PDB entry 8SAN | electron microscopy, 4.60 A resolution (low resolution: residue-level contacts below are approximate; hydrogen-bond / salt-bridge calls are withheld) | chains C and D of the 12 polymer chains in the assembly

Chain C:
Protein: VCR01 variable heavy chain
Organism: Homo sapiens
Amino-acid sequence (224 residues; each row starts with the number of its first residue; a row labelled like 82A-82C holds insertion residues (82A, then the next letters in order)):
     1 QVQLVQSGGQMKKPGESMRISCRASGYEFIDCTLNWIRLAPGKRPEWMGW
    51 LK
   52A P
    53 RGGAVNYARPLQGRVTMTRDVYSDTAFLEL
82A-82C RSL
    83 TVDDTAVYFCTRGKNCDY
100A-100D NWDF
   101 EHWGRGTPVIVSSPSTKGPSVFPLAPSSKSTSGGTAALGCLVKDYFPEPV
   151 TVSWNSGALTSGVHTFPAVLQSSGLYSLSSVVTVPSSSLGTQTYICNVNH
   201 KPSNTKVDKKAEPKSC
Not modelled in the structure: 114-216
Disulfides: Cys22-Cys92, Cys32-Cys98

Chain D:
Protein: VCR01 variable light chain
Organism: Homo sapiens
Amino-acid sequence (210 residues; each row starts with the number of its first residue; note: 4 numbers in that range are skipped by the numbering (no residue carries them; nothing is unmodelled there)):
     1 EIVLTQSPGTLSLSPGETAIISCRTSQYGSLAWYQQRPGQAPRLVIYSGS
    51 TRAAGIPDRFSGSRWGPDYNLTISNLESGDFGVYYCQQY
    94 EFFGQGTKVQVDIKRTVAAPSVFIFPPSDEQLKSGTASVVCLLNNFYPRE
   144 AKVQWKVDNALQSGNSQESVTEQDSKDSTYSLSSTLTLSKADYEKHKVYA
   194 CEVTHQGLRSPVTKSFNRGEC
Not modelled in the structure: 106-214
Disulfides: Cys23-Cys86

How chain C and chain D interact:
Pairs across the interface - 23 pairs, chain C then chain D:
  Leu39(C) with Tyr85(D)
  Arg44(C) with Ile2(D); Gly97(D); Gln98(D)
  Pro45(C) with Tyr85(D); Phe96(D)
  Trp47(C) with Glu94(D)
  Phe91(C) with Ala41(D)
  Lys96(C) with Tyr47(D)
  Trp100B(C) with Tyr34(D); Gln87(D); Tyr89(D); Glu94(D)
  Asp100C(C) with Tyr34(D); Leu44(D); Tyr47(D)
  Phe100D(C) with Tyr34(D); Leu44(D)
  Glu101(C) with Leu44(D); Tyr47(D)
  Trp103(C) with Ala41(D); Pro42(D)
  Gly104(C) with Ala41(D)
Interface residues without a listed pair, chain C (14 interface residues in all): Tyr100, Arg105
Interface residues without a listed pair, chain D (14 interface residues in all): Ser30

In short:
The chain C/chain D interface involves 14 residues from each chain.
Here chain C is VCR01 variable heavy chain and chain D is VCR01 variable light chain, both from Homo sapiens.
Entry 8SAN (CryoEM structure of VRC01-CH848.0836.10) was determined by electron microscopy (same publication
as 8SAL, 8SAQ, 8SAR, 8SAS, 8SAT, 8SAU and 9 further entries).
